7T56 - chains A and B of the 4 polymer chains in the assembly; structure by electron microscopy, 3.70 A resolution.

Chain A (and B):
Name: ABC-type bacteriocin transporter
Source organism: Acetivibrio thermocellus
Notes: chain B of this document is another copy of the same molecule, construct and numbering; everything in this record applies to it too
Reference sequence: A3DCU1 (A3DCU1_ACET2); residue numbers follow UniProt; this construct covers 1-727
Chain sequence (730 residues; numbered -2 to 727; the number before each row is that of its first residue; numbers below 1 keep their minus sign (Ser-2 is residue -2)):
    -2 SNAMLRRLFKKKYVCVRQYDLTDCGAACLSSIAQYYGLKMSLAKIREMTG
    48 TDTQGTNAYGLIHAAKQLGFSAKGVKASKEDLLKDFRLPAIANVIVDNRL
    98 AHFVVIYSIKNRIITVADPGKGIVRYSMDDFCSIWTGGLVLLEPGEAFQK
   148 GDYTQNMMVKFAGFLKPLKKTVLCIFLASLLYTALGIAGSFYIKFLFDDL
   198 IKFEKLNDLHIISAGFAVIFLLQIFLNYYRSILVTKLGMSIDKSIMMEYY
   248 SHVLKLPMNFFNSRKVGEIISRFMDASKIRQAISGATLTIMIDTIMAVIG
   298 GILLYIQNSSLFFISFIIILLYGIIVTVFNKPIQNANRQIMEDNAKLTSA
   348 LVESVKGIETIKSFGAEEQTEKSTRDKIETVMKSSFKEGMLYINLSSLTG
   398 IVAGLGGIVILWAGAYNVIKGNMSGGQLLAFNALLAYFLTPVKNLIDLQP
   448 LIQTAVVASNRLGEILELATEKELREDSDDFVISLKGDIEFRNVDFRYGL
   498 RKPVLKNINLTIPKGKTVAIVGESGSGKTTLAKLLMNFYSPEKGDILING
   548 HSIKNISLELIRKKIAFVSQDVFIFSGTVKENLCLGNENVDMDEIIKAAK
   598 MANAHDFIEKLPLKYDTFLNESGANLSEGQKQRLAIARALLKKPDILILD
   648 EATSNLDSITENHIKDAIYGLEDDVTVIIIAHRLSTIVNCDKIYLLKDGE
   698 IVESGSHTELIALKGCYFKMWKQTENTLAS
Unresolved in the structure: -2 to 7, 723-727
Differences from the reference sequence: expression tag (-2 to 0)
Bound ions: Mg2+: Gln567 (together with ATP)
Ligand contacts: ATP: Tyr495, Val501, Glu520, Ser521, Gly522, Ser523, Gly524, Lys525, Thr526, Thr527, Gln567
Reported in the primary citation:
  - catalytic residues: Cys21, His99, Asp115

How chain A and chain B interact:
Pairs across the interface (133):
  Asn95(A) - Phe615(B)
  Arg96(A) - Phe615(B)
  Tyr189(A) - Leu408(B)  hydrophobic
  Tyr189(A) - Trp409(B)
  Leu193(A) - Leu408(B)  hydrophobic
  Leu193(A) - Ala412(B)  hydrophobic
  Phe194(A) - Gly422(B)
  Phe194(A) - Leu426(B)  hydrophobic
  Leu197(A) - Ile416(B)
  Ile198(A) - Val415(B)  hydrophobic
  Ile198(A) - Ile416(B)  hydrophobic
  Glu201(A) - Ile416(B)
  Leu206(A) - Trp409(B)
  Leu206(A) - Ala412(B)  hydrophobic
  Leu206(A) - Tyr413(B)
  His207(A) - Trp409(B)
  Ser210(A) - Trp409(B)
  Phe217(A) - Gly397(B)
  Phe217(A) - Gly401(B)
  Leu218(A) - Leu402(B)  hydrophobic
  Ile221(A) - Ser394(B)
  Ile221(A) - Ile398(B)  hydrophobic
  Tyr225(A) - Met387(B)
  Tyr225(A) - Ile390(B)  hydrophobic
  Tyr225(A) - Asn391(B)  hydrogen bond
  Ser228(A) - Ile390(B)
  Ile229(A) - Met387(B)  hydrophobic
  Ile229(A) - Ile390(B)  hydrophobic
  Thr232(A) - Phe383(B)
  Met236(A) - Met379(B)
  Met236(A) - Phe383(B)  hydrophobic
  Lys240(A) - Ile375(B)
  Lys240(A) - Glu376(B)  salt bridge
  Met244(A) - Glu368(B)
  Met244(A) - Arg372(B)
  Tyr247(A) - Leu348(B)  hydrophobic
  Tyr247(A) - Ser351(B)  hydrogen bond
  Tyr247(A) - Thr367(B)  hydrogen bond
  Tyr247(A) - Thr371(B)
  Ser248(A) - Glu368(B)  hydrogen bond
  Leu251(A) - Thr367(B)
  Lys252(A) - Glu364(B)
  Leu253(A) - Lys359(B)
  Phe258(A) - Ile355(B)  hydrophobic
  Val263(A) - Val352(B)  hydrophobic
  Ile267(A) - Val352(B)  hydrophobic
  Phe270(A) - Leu348(B)  hydrophobic
  Leu348(A) - Tyr247(B)  hydrophobic
  Leu348(A) - Phe270(B)  hydrophobic
  Glu350(A) - Phe570(B)
  Glu350(A) - Ile571(B)
  Glu350(A) - Phe572(B)
  Glu350(A) - Ser573(B)  hydrogen bond (side chain-backbone)
  Ser351(A) - Tyr247(B)  hydrogen bond
  Val352(A) - Val263(B)  hydrophobic
  Val352(A) - Ile267(B)  hydrophobic
  Ile355(A) - Phe258(B)  hydrophobic
  Glu356(A) - Met255(B)
  Glu356(A) - Phe535(B)
  Thr357(A) - Phe570(B)
  Thr357(A) - Phe572(B)
  Ile358(A) - Phe572(B)  hydrophobic
  Lys359(A) - Leu253(B)
  Lys359(A) - Glu468(B)  salt bridge
  Lys359(A) - Arg559(B)  hydrogen bond (backbone-side chain)
  Ser360(A) - Arg559(B)
  Phe361(A) - Leu582(B)  hydrophobic
  Phe361(A) - Gly583(B)
  Phe361(A) - Arg635(B)
  Phe361(A) - Lys639(B)  hydrogen bond (backbone-side chain)
  Ala363(A) - Leu582(B)  hydrophobic
  Glu364(A) - Lys252(B)
  Gln366(A) - Leu582(B)
  Gln366(A) - Gly583(B)  hydrogen bond (side chain-backbone)
  Gln366(A) - Glu585(B)
  Thr367(A) - Tyr247(B)  hydrogen bond
  Thr367(A) - Leu251(B)
  Glu368(A) - Ser248(B)
  Thr371(A) - Tyr247(B)  hydrogen bond
  Arg372(A) - Met244(B)
  Ile375(A) - Lys240(B)
  Ile375(A) - Met244(B)  hydrophobic
  Glu376(A) - Lys240(B)  salt bridge
  Met379(A) - Met236(B)
  Phe383(A) - Thr232(B)
  Phe383(A) - Met236(B)  hydrophobic
  Met387(A) - Tyr225(B)
  Met387(A) - Ile229(B)  hydrophobic
  Ile390(A) - Tyr225(B)  hydrophobic
  Ile390(A) - Ser228(B)
  Ile390(A) - Ile229(B)  hydrophobic
  Asn391(A) - Tyr225(B)  hydrogen bond
  Ser394(A) - Ile221(B)
  Gly397(A) - Phe217(B)
  Ile398(A) - Ile221(B)  hydrophobic
  Gly401(A) - Phe217(B)
  Leu402(A) - Leu218(B)  hydrophobic
  Leu408(A) - Tyr189(B)  hydrophobic
  Leu408(A) - Leu193(B)  hydrophobic
  Trp409(A) - Tyr189(B)
  Trp409(A) - Leu206(B)
  Trp409(A) - His207(B)
  Trp409(A) - Ser210(B)
  Ala412(A) - Leu193(B)  hydrophobic
  Ala412(A) - Leu206(B)  hydrophobic
  Tyr413(A) - Leu206(B)
  Val415(A) - Ile198(B)  hydrophobic
  Ile416(A) - Leu197(B)
  Ile416(A) - Glu201(B)
  Gly422(A) - Phe194(B)
  Leu425(A) - Phe194(B)  hydrophobic
  Leu426(A) - Phe194(B)  hydrophobic
  Leu426(A) - Leu426(B)  hydrophobic
  Glu468(A) - Lys359(B)  salt bridge
  Phe535(A) - Glu356(B)
  Arg559(A) - Lys359(B)  hydrogen bond (side chain-backbone)
  Arg559(A) - Ser360(B)
  Phe570(A) - Glu350(B)
  Phe570(A) - Thr357(B)
  Ile571(A) - Glu350(B)
  Phe572(A) - Glu350(B)
  Ser573(A) - Glu350(B)  hydrogen bond (backbone-side chain)
  Leu582(A) - Phe361(B)  hydrophobic
  Leu582(A) - Ala363(B)  hydrophobic
  Leu582(A) - Gln366(B)
  Gly583(A) - Phe361(B)
  Gly583(A) - Gln366(B)
  Phe615(A) - Arg96(B)
  Glu618(A) - Glu350(B)
  Ser619(A) - Glu350(B)
  Arg635(A) - Phe361(B)
  Lys639(A) - Phe361(B)  hydrogen bond (side chain-backbone)
  Gln720(A) - Glu722(B)
Other interface residues (no listed pair), chain A (102 interface residues in all): Ile190, Leu203, Met243, Pro254, Met255, Ile266, Leu344, Val349, Lys353, Gly354, Gly362, Ile405, Lys530, Met533, Glu585, Leu610, Thr721, Glu722
Other interface residues (no listed pair), chain B (100 interface residues in all): Asn95, Ile190, Leu203, Asp239, Met243, Pro254, Ile266, Leu344, Val349, Gly354, Ile358, Ile405, Leu425, Met533, Phe564, Leu610, Ser619, Gln720, Thr721

Summary:
The interface between chain A and chain B involves 102 residues on one side and 100 on the other; the contacts
include 15 hydrogen bonds and 4 salt bridges. Among the polar pairs are Lys240(A)-Glu376(B),
Lys359(A)-Glu468(B) and Tyr225(A)-Asn391(B). Chain A binds ATP. From the paper: catalytic residues Cys21(A),
His99(A) and Asp115(A).
Chain A and chain B are both ABC-type bacteriocin transporter (Acetivibrio thermocellus); the structure,
Cryo-EM structure of PCAT1 in the inward-facing intermediate conformation under ATP turnover condition, was
determined by electron microscopy, deposited together with 7T54, 7T55 and 7T57.
